3J6S - chains A and B of the 6 polymer chains in the assembly; structure by electron microscopy, 6.00 A resolution (low resolution: residue-level contacts below are approximate; hydrogen-bond / salt-bridge calls are withheld).

Chain A:
Name: envelope protein
Source organism: Dengue virus 3
UniProtKB: Q6DLV0 (Q6DLV0_9FLAV); residues 1-493 here correspond to UniProt positions 281-773 (UniProt number = residue number + 280)
Amino-acid sequence (493 residues; each row starts with the number of its first residue):
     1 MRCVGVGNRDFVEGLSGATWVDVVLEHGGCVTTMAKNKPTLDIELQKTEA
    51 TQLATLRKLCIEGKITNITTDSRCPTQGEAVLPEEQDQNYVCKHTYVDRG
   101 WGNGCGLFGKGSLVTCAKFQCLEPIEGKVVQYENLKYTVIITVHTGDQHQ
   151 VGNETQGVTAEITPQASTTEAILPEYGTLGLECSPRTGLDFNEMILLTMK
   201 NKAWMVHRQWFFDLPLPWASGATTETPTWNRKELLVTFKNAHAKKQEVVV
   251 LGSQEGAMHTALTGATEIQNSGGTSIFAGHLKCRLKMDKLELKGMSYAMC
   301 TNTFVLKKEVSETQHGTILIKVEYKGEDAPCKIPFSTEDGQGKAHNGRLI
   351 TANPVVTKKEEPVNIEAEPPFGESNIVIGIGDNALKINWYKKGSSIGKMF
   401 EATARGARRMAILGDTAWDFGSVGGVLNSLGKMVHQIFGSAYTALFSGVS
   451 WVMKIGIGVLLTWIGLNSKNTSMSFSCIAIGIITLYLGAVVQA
What the authors report for this chain:
  - post-translational modification sites: Asn67 (citing earlier work)

Chain B:
Name: membrane protein
Source organism: Dengue virus 3
UniProtKB: Q6DLV0 (Q6DLV0_9FLAV); residues 1-75 here correspond to UniProt positions 206-280 (UniProt number = residue number + 205)
Amino-acid sequence (75 residues; row label = number of the first residue in the row):
     1 SVALAPHVGMGLDTRTQTWMSAEGAWRQVEKVETWALRHPGFTILALFLA
    51 HYIGTSLTQKVVIFILLMLVTPSMT
Disordered / not traced: 73-75

Chain A / chain B interface:
Interface residues of chain A (facing chain B), 1 residues: Ala261
Interface residues of chain B (facing chain A), 1 residues: Pro6

Overview:
The chain A/chain B interface involves 1 residues from each chain. The paper reports a modification site at
Asn67(A).
Chain A is envelope protein and chain B is membrane protein, both from Dengue virus 3; the structure, Cryo-EM
structure of Dengue virus serotype 3 at 28 degrees C, was determined by electron microscopy together with 3J6T
and 3J6U from the same study.
